Entry 6NF2 (electron microscopy, 3.70 A resolution); this record covers chains F and G of the 24 polymer chains in the assembly.

Chain F:
Protein: PGT122 Light Chain
Organism: Homo sapiens
Sequence (213 residues; numbered 6 to 213 plus 6 insertion-coded residues; 1 number in that range is skipped by the numbering (no residue carries it; nothing is unmodelled there); the number before each row is that of its first residue; a row labelled like 67A-67C holds insertion residues (67A, then the next letters in order)):
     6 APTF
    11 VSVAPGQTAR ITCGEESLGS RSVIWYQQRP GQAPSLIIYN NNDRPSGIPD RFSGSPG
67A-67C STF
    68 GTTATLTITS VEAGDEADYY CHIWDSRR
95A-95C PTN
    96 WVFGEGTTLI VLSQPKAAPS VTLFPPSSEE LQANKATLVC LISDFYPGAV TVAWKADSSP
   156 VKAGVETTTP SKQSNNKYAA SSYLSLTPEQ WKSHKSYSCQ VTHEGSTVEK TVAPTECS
Unresolved in the structure: 6-7, 108-213
Cystine bridges: Cys23-Cys88

Chain G:
Protein: Envelope glycoprotein gp120
Organism: Human immunodeficiency virus 1
Reference sequence: Q2N0S6 (Q2N0S6_9HIV1); the construct lacks a stretch of the UniProt sequence and is renumbered around it, so the offset changes along the chain: 31-141 = UniProt 30-140; 150-185 = UniProt 141-176; 187-309 = UniProt 186-308; 312-321 = UniProt 309-318; 2 more segments
Sequence (480 residues; row label = number of the first residue in the row; note: 12 numbers in that range are skipped by the numbering (no residue carries them; nothing is unmodelled there); a row labelled like 185A-185I holds insertion residues (185A, then the next letters in order)):
    31 AENLWVTVYY GVPVWKDAET TLFCASDAKA YETEKHNVWA THACVPTDPN PQEIHLENVT
    91 EEFNMWKNNM VEQMHTDIIS LWDQSLKPCV KLTPLCVTLQ CTNVTNNITD D
   150 MRGELKNCSF NMTTELRDKK QKVYSLFYRL DVVQIN
185A-185I ENQGNRSNN
   187 SNKEYRLINC NTSACTQACP KVSFEPIPIH YCAPAGFAIL KCKDKKFNGT GPCPSVSTVQ
   247 CTHGIKPVVS TQLLLNGSLA EEEVMIRSEN ITNNAKNILV QFNTPVQINC TRPNNNTRKS
   307 IRI
   312 GPGQAFYATG
  321A D
   322 IIGDIRQAHC NVSKATWNET LGKVVKQLRK HFGNNTIIRF ANSSGGDLEV TTHSFNCGGE
   382 FFYCNTSGLF NSTWISN
   400 TSVQGSNSTG SNDSITLPCR IKQIINMWQR IGQCMYAPPI QGVIRCVSNI TGLILTRDGG
   460 STNSTTETFR PGGGDMRDNW RSELYKYKVV KIEPLGVAPT RCKRRVVGRR RRR
Unresolved in the structure: 185A-185I, 400-410, 506-512
Differences from the reference sequence: engineered mutation Cys201 (Ile200 in Q2N0S6), Asn332 (Thr330 in Q2N0S6), Cys433 (Ala430 in Q2N0S6), Cys501 (Ala498 in Q2N0S6), Arg509 (Glu506 in Q2N0S6), Arg510 (Lys507 in Q2N0S6), Arg512 (Ala509 in Q2N0S6)
Cystine bridges: Cys54-Cys74, Cys119-Cys205, Cys126-Cys196, Cys131-Cys157, Cys201-Cys433, Cys218-Cys247, Cys228-Cys239, Cys296-Cys331, Cys378-Cys445, Cys385-Cys418
Covalent attachments: N-acetylglucosamine (NAG) linked to Asn88, Asn133, Asn156, Asn160, Asn197, Asn234, Asn262, Asn295, Asn301, Asn355, Asn363, Asn386, Asn392, Asn448; glycan linked to Asn137, Asn276, Asn332

Interface between chain F and chain G:
Pairs across the interface (13):
  Leu28(F) - Thr135(G)
  Leu28(F) - Gly324(G)  hydrogen bond (backbone-backbone)
  Gly29(F) - Asp325(G)
  Ser30(F) - Asp325(G)  hydrogen bond (backbone-side chain)
  Phe67C(F) - Gly324(G)
  Ser93(F) - Asp325(G)  hydrogen bond
  Arg94(F) - Thr135(G)  hydrogen bond (side chain-backbone)
  Arg94(F) - Asn136(G)
  Arg94(F) - Asn137(G)  hydrogen bond (backbone-backbone)
  Arg94(F) - Ile322(G)  hydrogen bond (side chain-backbone)
  Arg94(F) - Gly324(G)  hydrogen bond (side chain-backbone)
  Arg94(F) - Asp325(G)
  Pro95A(F) - Asn137(G)
Also at the interface, not in a pair above, chain G (7 interface residues in all): Val134

Summary:
The chain F/chain G interface involves 7 residues from each chain; the contacts include 7 hydrogen bonds.
Polar pairs include Ser30(F)-Asp325(G), Ser93(F)-Asp325(G) and Arg94(F)-Thr135(G).
Chain F is PGT122 Light Chain (Homo sapiens) and chain G is Envelope glycoprotein gp120 (Human
immunodeficiency virus 1); the structure, Cryo-EM structure of vaccine-elicited antibody 0PV-c.01 in complex
with HIV-1 Env BG505 DS-SOSIP and antibodies VRC03 ..., was determined by electron microscopy, deposited
together with 6MPH, 6MQC, 6MQE, 6MQM, 6MQR, 6N16 and 4 further entries.
